9BUD - chains B and N of the 6 polymer chains in the assembly; structure by electron microscopy, 2.50 A resolution.

Chain B:
Name: Guanine nucleotide-binding protein G(I)/G(S)/G(T) subunit beta-1
Organism: Homo sapiens
UniProtKB: P62873 (GBB1_HUMAN); residues 2-340 here = UniProt positions 2-340
Sequence (350 residues; row label = number of the first residue in the row; numbers below 1 keep their minus sign (Met-9 is residue -9)):
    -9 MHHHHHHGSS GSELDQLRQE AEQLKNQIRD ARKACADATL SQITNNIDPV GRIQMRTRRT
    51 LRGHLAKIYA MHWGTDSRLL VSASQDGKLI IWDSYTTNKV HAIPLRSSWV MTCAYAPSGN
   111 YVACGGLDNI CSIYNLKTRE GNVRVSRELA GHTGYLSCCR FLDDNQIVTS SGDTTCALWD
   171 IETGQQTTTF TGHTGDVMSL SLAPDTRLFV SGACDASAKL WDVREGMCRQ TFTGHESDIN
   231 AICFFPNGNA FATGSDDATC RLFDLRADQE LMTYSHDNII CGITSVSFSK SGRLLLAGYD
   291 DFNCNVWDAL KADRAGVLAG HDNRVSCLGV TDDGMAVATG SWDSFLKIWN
Unresolved in the structure: -9 to 1
Differences from the reference sequence: expression tag (-9 to 1)
Curated features (UniProtKB/Swiss-Prot):
  - modified residue: Ser2 (N-acetylserine), His266 (Phosphohistidine)
  - natural variant: Leu30 (L30F: In MRD42; uncertain significance), Arg52 (R52G: In MRD42), Gly64 (G64V: In MRD42), Asp76 (D76E: In MRD42; D76G: In MRD42), Gly77 (G77S: In MRD42), Lys78 (K78R: In MRD42), Ile80 (I80N: In MRD42; I80T: In MRD42), His91 (H91R: In MRD42; uncertain significance), Ala92 (A92T: In MRD42), Pro94 (P94S: In MRD42), Leu95 (L95P: In MRD42), Arg96 (R96L: In MRD42), 5 further natural variant entries in UniProt

Chain N:
Name: Nanobody 35
Organism: Lama glama
Notes: antibody fragment or engineered binder
Sequence (138 residues; row label = number of the first residue in the row):
     1 QVQLQESGGG LVQPGGSLRL SCAASGFTFS NYKMNWVRQA PGKGLEWVSD ISQSGASISY
    61 TGSVKGRFTI SRDNAKNTLY LQMNSLKPED TAVYYCARCP APFTRDCFDV TSTTYAYRGQ
   121 GTQVTVSSHH HHHHEPEA
Unresolved in the structure: 129-138
Cystine bridges: Cys22-Cys96, Cys99-Cys107

How chain B and chain N interact:
Contacting residue pairs (14; chain B residue first):
  Arg8(B) - Gln120(N)  hydrogen bond
  Cys204(B) - Tyr117(N)  hydrogen bond (backbone-side chain)
  Asp205(B) - Ala116(N)
  Ala206(B) - Tyr117(N)
  Glu226(B) - Gly26(N)
  Glu226(B) - Phe27(N)
  Glu226(B) - Thr28(N)
  Glu226(B) - Tyr32(N)
  Glu226(B) - Arg98(N)  hydrogen bond (backbone-side chain)
  Ser227(B) - Pro100(N)  hydrogen bond (side chain-backbone)
  Ser227(B) - Ala101(N)
  Ser227(B) - Tyr117(N)
  Asp228(B) - Tyr117(N)  hydrogen bond
  Ile270(B) - Phe103(N)  hydrophobic
Also at the interface, not in a pair above, chain B (15 interface residues in all): Glu12, Thr184, Thr223, Gly224, His225, Asp246, Asp247
Also at the interface, not in a pair above, chain N (16 interface residues in all): Gln1, Val2, Gln3, Gln5, Pro102

In short:
15 residues of chain B face 16 of chain N across their interface; the contacts include 5 hydrogen bonds. Polar
pairs include Arg8(B)-Gln120(N), Cys204(B)-Tyr117(N) and Glu226(B)-Arg98(N).
Chain B is Guanine nucleotide-binding protein G(I)/G(S)/G(T) subunit beta-1 (Homo sapiens) and chain N is
Nanobody 35 (Lama glama); the structure, Human calcitonin Receptor in complex with Gs and cagrilintide in the
CT-like conformation, was determined by electron microscopy, deposited together with 9BLB, 9BLC, 9BLW, 9BP3,
9BQ3, 9BTW and 3 further entries.
